PDB entry 8KC2 | electron microscopy, 2.60 A resolution | chains A and E

== Chain A ==
Protein: Angiotensin-converting enzyme
Organism: Mesocricetus auratus
Notes: EC 3.4.-.-
UniProtKB: A0A1U7QTA1 (A0A1U7QTA1_MESAU); residues 19-614 here = UniProt positions 19-614
Sequence (596 residues; numbered 19 to 614; the number before each row is that of its first residue):
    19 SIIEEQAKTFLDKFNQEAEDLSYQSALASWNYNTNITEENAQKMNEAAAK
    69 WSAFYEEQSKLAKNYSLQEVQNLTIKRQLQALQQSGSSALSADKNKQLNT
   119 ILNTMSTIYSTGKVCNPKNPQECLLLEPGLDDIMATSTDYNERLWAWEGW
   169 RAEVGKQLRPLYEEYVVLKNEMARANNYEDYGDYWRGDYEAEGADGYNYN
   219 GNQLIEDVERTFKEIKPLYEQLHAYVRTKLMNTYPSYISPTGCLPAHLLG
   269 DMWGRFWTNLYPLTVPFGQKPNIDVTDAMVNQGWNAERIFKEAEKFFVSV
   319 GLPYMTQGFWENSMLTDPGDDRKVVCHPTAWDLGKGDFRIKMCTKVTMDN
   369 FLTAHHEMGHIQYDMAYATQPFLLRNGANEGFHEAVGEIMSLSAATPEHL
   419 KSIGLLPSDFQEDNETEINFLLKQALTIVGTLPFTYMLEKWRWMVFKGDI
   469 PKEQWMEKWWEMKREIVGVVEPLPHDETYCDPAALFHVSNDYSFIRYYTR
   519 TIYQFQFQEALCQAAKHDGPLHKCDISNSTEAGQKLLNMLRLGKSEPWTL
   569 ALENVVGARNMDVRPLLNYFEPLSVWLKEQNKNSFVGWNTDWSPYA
Disulfide bonds: Cys133-Cys141, Cys344-Cys361, Cys530-Cys542
Covalent attachments: N-acetylglucosamine (NAG) linked to Asn53, Asn82, Asn546
Ion coordination: Zn2+: His374, His378, Glu402

== Chain E ==
Protein: Spike protein S1
Organism: Severe acute respiratory syndrome coronavirus 2
UniProtKB: P0DTC2 (SPIKE_SARS2); residue numbers follow UniProt; this construct covers 333-526
Sequence (194 residues; numbered 333 to 526; the number before each row is that of its first residue):
   333 TNLCPFDEVFNATRFASVYAWNRKRISNCVADYSVLYNFAPFFTFKCYGV
   383 SPTKLNDLCFTNVYADSFVIRGNEVRQIAPGQTGNIADYNYKLPDDFTGC
   433 VIAWNSNKLDSKVSGNYNYLYRLFRKSNLKPFERDISTEIYQAGNKPCNG
   483 VAGFNCYFPLRSYGFRPTYGVGHQPYRVVVLSFELLHAPATVCG
Construct notes: variant Asp339 (Gly in P0DTC2), Phe371 (Ser in P0DTC2), Pro373 (Ser in P0DTC2), Phe375 (Ser in P0DTC2), Asn405 (Asp in P0DTC2), Asn417 (Lys in P0DTC2), Lys440 (Asn in P0DTC2), Ser446 (Gly in P0DTC2), Asn477 (Ser in P0DTC2), Lys478 (Thr in P0DTC2), Ala484 (Glu in P0DTC2), Arg493 (Gln in P0DTC2), Arg498 (Gln in P0DTC2), Tyr501 (Asn in P0DTC2), His505 (Tyr in P0DTC2)
Disulfide bonds: Cys336-Cys361, Cys379-Cys432, Cys391-Cys525, Cys480-Cys488

== Chain A / chain E interface ==
Contacting residue pairs - 24 pairs, chain A then chain E:
  Thr27(A) - Phe456(E)
  Thr27(A) - Tyr489(E)
  Phe28(A) - Tyr489(E)
  Lys31(A) - Tyr489(E)
  Lys31(A) - Arg493(E)
  Gln34(A) - Tyr453(E)  hydrogen bond
  Gln34(A) - Arg493(E)
  Glu35(A) - Arg493(E)  salt bridge
  Asp38(A) - Tyr449(E)  hydrogen bond
  Asp38(A) - Arg498(E)  salt bridge
  Tyr41(A) - Arg498(E)
  Tyr41(A) - Thr500(E)
  Tyr41(A) - Tyr501(E)  hydrophobic
  Gln42(A) - Arg498(E)  hydrogen bond
  Leu79(A) - Phe486(E)  hydrophobic
  Asn82(A) - Phe486(E)
  Tyr83(A) - Phe486(E)
  Tyr83(A) - Asn487(E)
  Lys353(A) - Tyr501(E)
  Lys353(A) - Gly502(E)  hydrogen bond (backbone-backbone)
  Lys353(A) - His505(E)
  Gly354(A) - Gly502(E)
  Asp355(A) - Thr500(E)
  Arg357(A) - Thr500(E)
Also at the interface, not in a pair above, chain A (18 interface residues in all): Gln24, Asp30, Asn330
Also at the interface, not in a pair above, chain E (16 interface residues in all): Tyr473, Ala475, Gly476, Ser494

== Overview ==
18 residues of chain A face 16 of chain E across their interface; the contacts include 4 hydrogen bonds and 2
salt bridges. Polar contacts include Glu35(A)-Arg493(E), Asp38(A)-Arg498(E) and Gln34(A)-Tyr453(E). Covalently
linked N-acetylglucosamine: at Asn53(A), Asn82(A) and Asn546(A). His374(A), His378(A) and Glu402(A) coordinate
Zn2+.
Here chain A is Angiotensin-converting enzyme (Mesocricetus auratus) and chain E is Spike protein S1 (Severe
acute respiratory syndrome coronavirus 2). Entry 8KC2 (Cryo-EM structure of SARS-CoV-2 BA.3 RBD in complex
with golden hamster ACE2 (local refinement)) was determined by electron microscopy (same publication as 8KA8).
